PDB entry 1FYT | X-ray diffraction, 2.60 A resolution | chains A and B of the 5 polymer chains in the assembly

[Chain A]
Molecule: HLA class II histocompatibility antigen, dr alpha chain
Source organism: Homo sapiens
Notes: fragment: extracellular domain
UniProtKB: P01903 (2DRA_HUMAN); residues 1-181 here correspond to UniProt positions 26-206 (UniProt number = residue number + 25)
Chain sequence (181 residues; each row starts with the number of its first residue):
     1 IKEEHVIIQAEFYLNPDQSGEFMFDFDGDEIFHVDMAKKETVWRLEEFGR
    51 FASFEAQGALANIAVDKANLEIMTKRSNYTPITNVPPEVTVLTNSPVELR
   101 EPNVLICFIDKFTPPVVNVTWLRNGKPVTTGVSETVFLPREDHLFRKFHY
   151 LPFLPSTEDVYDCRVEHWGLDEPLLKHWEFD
Not modelled in the structure: 1
Disulfide bonds: Cys-107/Cys-163
Covalent attachments: N-acetylglucosamine (NAG) linked to Asn-78, Asn-118
Swiss-Prot annotation at these positions:
  - region: Glu-179 to Asp-181 (Connecting peptide)
  - site: Gln-9 (Self- and pathogen-derived peptide antigen), Gly-49 (Self-peptide antigen), Phe-51 (Self- and pathogen-derived peptide antigen), Ala-52 (Self-peptide antigen), Ser-53 (Self- and pathogen-derived peptide antigen), Glu-55 (Pathogen-derived peptide antigen), Asn-62 (Self- and pathogen-derived peptide antigen), Asn-69 (Pathogen-derived peptide antigen), Arg-76 (Self- and pathogen-derived peptide antigen)
  - glycosylation (N-linked (GlcNAc...) asparagine): Asn-78, Asn-118

[Chain B]
Molecule: HLA class II histocompatibility antigen, dr-1 beta chain
Source organism: Homo sapiens
Notes: fragment: extracellular domain
UniProtKB: P04229 (2B11_HUMAN); residues 1-192 here correspond to UniProt positions 30-221 (UniProt number = residue number + 29)
Chain sequence (192 residues; numbered 1 to 192; the number before each row is that of its first residue):
     1 GDTRPRFLWQLKFECHFFNGTERVRLLERCIYNQEESVRFDSDVGEYRAV
    51 TELGRPDAEYWNSQKDLLEQRRAAVDTYCRHNYGVGESFTVQRRVEPKVT
   101 VYPSKTQPLQHHNLLVCSVSGFYPGSIEVRWFRNGQEEKAGVVSTGLIQN
   151 GDWTFQTLVMLETVPRSGEVYTCQVEHPSVTSPLTVEWRARS
Not modelled in the structure: 1-2, 105-113, 191-192
Disulfide bonds: Cys-15/Cys-79, Cys-117/Cys-173

[Interface between chain A and chain B]
Pairs across the interface (115):
  Lys-2(A) / Phe-18(B)
  Glu-3(A) / Phe-18(B)
  Glu-4(A) / Phe-17(B)
  Glu-4(A) / Asn-19(B)  hydrogen bond (side chain-backbone)
  Glu-4(A) / Gly-20(B)  hydrogen bond (side chain-backbone)
  Glu-4(A) / Tyr-83(B)
  His-5(A) / Cys-15(B)
  His-5(A) / His-16(B)
  His-5(A) / Phe-17(B)  hydrogen bond (backbone-backbone)
  His-5(A) / Val-91(B)
  Val-6(A) / Cys-15(B)
  Val-6(A) / His-16(B)
  Ile-7(A) / Phe-13(B)
  Ile-7(A) / Glu-14(B)
  Ile-7(A) / Cys-15(B)  hydrogen bond (backbone-backbone)
  Ile-7(A) / Phe-17(B)  hydrophobic
  Ile-8(A) / Phe-13(B)
  Ile-8(A) / Glu-14(B)
  Gln-9(A) / Leu-11(B)
  Gln-9(A) / Lys-12(B)
  Gln-9(A) / Phe-13(B)  hydrogen bond (backbone-backbone)
  Gln-9(A) / Tyr-78(B)  hydrogen bond
  Ala-10(A) / Leu-11(B)
  Glu-11(A) / Gln-10(B)
  Glu-11(A) / Leu-11(B)  hydrogen bond (backbone-backbone)
  Phe-12(A) / Leu-8(B)  hydrophobic
  Phe-12(A) / Trp-9(B)
  Phe-12(A) / Gln-10(B)
  Tyr-13(A) / Phe-7(B)
  Tyr-13(A) / Leu-8(B)
  Tyr-13(A) / Trp-9(B)  hydrogen bond (backbone-backbone)
  Leu-14(A) / Arg-6(B)
  Leu-14(A) / Phe-7(B)
  Leu-14(A) / Leu-8(B)  hydrophobic
  Asn-15(A) / Phe-7(B)  hydrogen bond (backbone-backbone)
  Pro-16(A) / Pro-5(B)
  Pro-16(A) / Arg-6(B)
  Asp-17(A) / Arg-6(B)  salt bridge
  Phe-24(A) / Asn-82(B)
  Phe-26(A) / Thr-90(B)
  Phe-26(A) / Val-91(B)
  Phe-26(A) / Tyr-123(B)
  Phe-26(A) / Trp-153(B)  hydrophobic
  Asp-27(A) / Gln-149(B)  hydrogen bond (backbone-side chain)
  Gly-28(A) / Gln-149(B)
  Asp-29(A) / Tyr-123(B)
  Asp-29(A) / Gln-149(B)  hydrogen bond
  Asp-29(A) / Gly-151(B)
  Asp-29(A) / Asp-152(B)
  Asp-29(A) / Trp-153(B)  hydrogen bond (side chain-backbone)
  Glu-30(A) / Trp-153(B)  hydrogen bond (backbone-side chain)
  Ile-31(A) / Trp-153(B)  hydrophobic
  Arg-44(A) / Gly-151(B)  hydrogen bond (side chain-backbone)
  Arg-44(A) / Asp-152(B)
  Arg-44(A) / Trp-153(B)
  Leu-45(A) / Arg-93(B)
  Leu-45(A) / Trp-153(B)  hydrophobic
  Glu-47(A) / Arg-93(B)  salt bridge
  Phe-48(A) / Phe-89(B)  hydrophobic
  Phe-48(A) / Trp-153(B)
  Phe-51(A) / Phe-89(B)  hydrophobic
  Ala-52(A) / Val-85(B)  hydrophobic
  Ala-52(A) / Phe-89(B)  hydrophobic
  Asp-66(A) / Trp-9(B)  hydrogen bond
  Asp-66(A) / Leu-11(B)
  Asn-69(A) / Trp-9(B)
  Leu-70(A) / Phe-7(B)
  Leu-70(A) / Trp-9(B)  hydrophobic
  Met-73(A) / Trp-9(B)  hydrophobic
  Met-73(A) / Tyr-32(B)  hydrophobic
  Met-73(A) / Ser-37(B)
  Met-73(A) / Asp-57(B)
  Thr-74(A) / Phe-7(B)
  Thr-74(A) / Tyr-32(B)
  Arg-76(A) / Leu-53(B)  hydrogen bond (side chain-backbone)
  Arg-76(A) / Asp-57(B)  salt bridge
  Ser-77(A) / Tyr-32(B)  hydrogen bond
  Tyr-79(A) / Phe-7(B)
  Thr-80(A) / Phe-7(B)
  Thr-80(A) / Tyr-32(B)  hydrogen bond (backbone-side chain)
  Thr-80(A) / Asn-33(B)  hydrogen bond (backbone-side chain)
  Pro-81(A) / Pro-5(B)  hydrophobic
  Pro-81(A) / Arg-6(B)
  Pro-81(A) / Phe-7(B)
  Pro-81(A) / Asn-33(B)
  Ile-82(A) / Arg-6(B)  hydrogen bond (backbone-backbone)
  Ile-82(A) / Leu-8(B)  hydrophobic
  Ile-82(A) / Asn-33(B)
  Leu-92(A) / Ile-148(B)  hydrophobic
  Thr-93(A) / Gln-156(B)
  Asn-94(A) / Ser-120(B)
  Asn-94(A) / Asn-150(B)  hydrogen bond
  Asn-94(A) / Gln-156(B)
  Ser-95(A) / Ser-120(B)
  Pro-96(A) / Thr-100(B)
  Pro-96(A) / Ser-118(B)
  Thr-113(A) / Leu-8(B)
  Pro-115(A) / Leu-8(B)
  Arg-140(A) / Lys-12(B)  hydrogen bond (backbone-side chain)
  Asp-142(A) / Gln-34(B)  hydrogen bond (backbone-side chain)
  His-143(A) / Gln-10(B)  hydrogen bond (backbone-side chain)
  His-143(A) / Lys-12(B)  hydrogen bond
  His-143(A) / Arg-29(B)
  His-143(A) / Gln-34(B)
  Leu-144(A) / Gln-34(B)
  Phe-145(A) / Gln-10(B)
  Arg-146(A) / Gln-149(B)
  Phe-148(A) / Gln-149(B)
  Phe-148(A) / Asn-150(B)
  Phe-148(A) / Gly-151(B)
  Tyr-150(A) / Asn-150(B)  hydrogen bond (side chain-backbone)
  Tyr-150(A) / Gly-151(B)  hydrogen bond (side chain-backbone)
  Tyr-150(A) / Asp-152(B)
  Trp-168(A) / Thr-3(B)
  Trp-168(A) / Arg-6(B)
Interface residues without a listed pair, chain A (62 interface residues in all): Val-85, Ile-106, Pro-114, Thr-135, Pro-139, Glu-141
Interface residues without a listed pair, chain B (51 interface residues in all): Arg-4, Ile-31, Glu-36, Gly-54, Pro-56, Ser-88, Lys-98, Tyr-102

[Overview]
62 residues of chain A face 51 of chain B across their interface; the contacts include 27 hydrogen bonds and 3
salt bridges. Polar contacts include Asp-17(A)/Arg-6(B), Glu-47(A)/Arg-93(B) and Arg-76(A)/Asp-57(B).
N-acetylglucosamine is covalently linked to Asn-78(A) and Asn-118(A).
Chain A is HLA class II histocompatibility antigen, dr alpha chain and chain B is HLA class II
histocompatibility antigen, dr-1 beta chain, both from Homo sapiens; the structure, Crystal structure of a
complex of a human alpha/beta-T cell receptor, influenza ha antigen peptide, and ..., was determined by X-ray
diffraction.
